PDB entry 7FFF | electron microscopy, 3.00 A resolution | chains Q and N of the 20 polymer chains in the assembly

== Chain Q (and N) ==
Name: Spike glycoprotein E2
From: Venezuelan equine encephalitis virus (strain TC-83)
Notes: chain N of this document is another copy of the same molecule, construct and numbering; everything in this record applies to it too
UniProtKB: P05674 (POLS_EEVV8); residues 1-423 here correspond to UniProt positions 335-757 (UniProt number = residue number + 334)
Sequence (423 residues; each row starts with the number of its first residue):
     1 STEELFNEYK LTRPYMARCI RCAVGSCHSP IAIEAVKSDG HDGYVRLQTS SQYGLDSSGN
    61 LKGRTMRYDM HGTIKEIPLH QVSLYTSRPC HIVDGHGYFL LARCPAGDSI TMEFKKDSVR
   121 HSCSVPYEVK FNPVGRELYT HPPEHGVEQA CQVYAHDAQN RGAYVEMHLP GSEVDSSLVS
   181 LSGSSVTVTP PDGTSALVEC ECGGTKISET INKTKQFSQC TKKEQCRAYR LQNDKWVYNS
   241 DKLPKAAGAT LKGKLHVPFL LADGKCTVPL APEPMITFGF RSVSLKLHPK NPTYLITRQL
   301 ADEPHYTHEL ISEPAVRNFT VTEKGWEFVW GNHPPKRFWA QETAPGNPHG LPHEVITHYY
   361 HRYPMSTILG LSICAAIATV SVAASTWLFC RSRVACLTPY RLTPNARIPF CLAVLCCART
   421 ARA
Disordered / not traced: 420-423
Cystine bridges: Cys19-Cys123, Cys22-Cys27, Cys90-Cys104, Cys200-Cys226, Cys202-Cys220
Curated features (UniProtKB/Swiss-Prot):
  - site: Tyr44 (Interaction with host receptor LDLRAD3), Val93 (Interaction with host receptor LDLRAD3), Val153 (Interaction with host receptor LDLRAD3), Ala155 (Interaction with host receptor LDLRAD3), His156 (Interaction with host receptor LDLRAD3), Ala262 (Interaction with host receptor LDLRAD3), Ala423 (Cleavage)
  - lipidation (S-palmitoyl cysteine): Cys396, Cys416, Cys417
  - glycosylation (N-linked (GlcNAc...) asparagine): Asn212, Asn318

== How chain Q and chain N interact ==
Pairs across the interface (22; chain Q residue first):
  Ile20(Q) - Pro143(N)
  Ile20(Q) - Glu144(N)
  Arg21(Q) - Asp42(N)
  Arg21(Q) - Arg103(N)
  Arg21(Q) - His141(N)
  Arg21(Q) - Pro142(N)
  Cys22(Q) - Arg103(N)  hydrogen bond (backbone-side chain)
  Ala23(Q) - His91(N)
  Val24(Q) - Arg103(N)  hydrogen bond (backbone-side chain)
  Tyr85(Q) - Pro89(N)
  Tyr85(Q) - His91(N)
  Thr86(Q) - Arg88(N)
  Ser87(Q) - Arg88(N)
  Asp108(Q) - Thr140(N)
  Ser109(Q) - Arg88(N)
  Glu113(Q) - His91(N)  salt bridge
  Arg120(Q) - His91(N)
  Ser124(Q) - His141(N)
  Val125(Q) - Glu144(N)
  Pro126(Q) - His141(N)
  Pro126(Q) - Pro142(N)
  Tyr127(Q) - Glu144(N)  hydrogen bond
Also at the interface, not in a pair above, chain Q (20 interface residues in all): Arg18, Gly25, Ser118, Ser122
Also at the interface, not in a pair above, chain N (12 interface residues in all): His80, Lys290

== In short ==
The interface between chain Q and chain N involves 20 residues on one side and 12 on the other; the contacts
include 3 hydrogen bonds and 1 salt bridge. Among the polar pairs are Glu113(Q)-His91(N), Cys22(Q)-Arg103(N)
and Val24(Q)-Arg103(N).
Chain Q and chain N are both Spike glycoprotein E2 (Venezuelan equine encephalitis virus (strain TC-83)); the
structure, Structure of Venezuelan equine encephalitis virus with the receptor LDLRAD3, was determined by
electron microscopy (same publication as 7FFE, 7FFL, 7FFN, 7FFO and 7FFQ).
